Entry 3G4A (X-ray diffraction, 1.95 A resolution); this record covers chains A and B of the 4 polymer chains in the assembly.

Chain A (and B):
Molecule: Thymidylate synthase thyX
Organism: Thermotoga maritima MSB8
Notes: EC 2.1.1.148; chain B of this document is another copy of the same molecule, construct and numbering; everything in this record applies to it too
UniProt: Q9WYT0 (THYX_THEMA); numbering as in UniProt (aligned over 1-220)
Chain sequence (232 residues; row label = number of the first residue in the row; numbers below 1 keep their minus sign (Met-11 is residue -11)):
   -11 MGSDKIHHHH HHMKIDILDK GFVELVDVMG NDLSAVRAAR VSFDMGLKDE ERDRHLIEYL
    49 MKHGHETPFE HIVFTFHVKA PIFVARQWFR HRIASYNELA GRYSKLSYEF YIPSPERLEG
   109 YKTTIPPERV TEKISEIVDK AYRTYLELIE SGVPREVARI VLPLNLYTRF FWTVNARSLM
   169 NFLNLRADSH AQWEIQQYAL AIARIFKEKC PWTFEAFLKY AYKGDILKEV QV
Unresolved in the structure: -11 to -2, 217-220 (chain B: -11 to -1, 220)
Construct notes: expression tag (-11 to 0); engineered mutation Ala88 (Ser in Q9WYT0)
Small-molecule neighbours:
  - FAD (flavin-adenine dinucleotide), molecule 1: Ser30, Thr55, Glu58, Ile81, Asn163, Arg165, Ser166
  - FAD, molecule 2: Arg78, His79, Arg80, Ile81, Ser166, Asn169, Leu173, Arg174, His178, Ala179
  - FAD, molecule 3: Ala82, Ser83, Tyr84, Asn85, Glu86, Ala88, Arg90, Tyr91
  - 2'-deoxyuridine 5'-monophosphate (UMP), molecule 1: Arg74, Gln75, Arg78, Arg174, Gln180
  - 2'-deoxyuridine 5'-monophosphate (UMP), molecule 2: Phe77, Glu86, Leu87, Ala88, Gly89, Arg90, Tyr91, Arg147
UniProt features mapped onto this chain:
  - active site: Arg174 (Involved in ionization of N3 of dUMP, leading to its activation)
  - binding site (FAD): Thr55, Arg78 to Ile81, Glu86, Asn163 to Arg165, Asn169
  - binding site (dUMP): Gln75 to Arg78, Glu86, Leu87, Gly89, Arg90, Arg147, Arg174
  - mutagenesis: His53 (H53A: Shows 1.39% of wild-type activity), Arg90 (R90A: Binds dUMP 670-fold weaker than wild-type), Glu144 (E144A: Shows 0.113% of wild-type activity; E144R: Shows 0.016% of wild-type activity), Arg174 (R174A: Still catalytically active although only shows 0.0008% of wild-type activity. Binds dUMP 7300-fold weaker than wild-type; R174K: Loss of catalytic activity)
What the authors report for this chain:
  - mutagenesis - S88A: unchanged catalytic activity

Interface between chain A and chain B:
Pairs across the interface (62; chain A residue first):
  Asp15(A) - Met17(B)
  Asp15(A) - Gly18(B)
  Val16(A) - Met17(B)
  Met17(A) - Asp15(B)
  Met17(A) - Val16(B)
  Met17(A) - Met17(B)
  Met17(A) - Val61(B)  hydrophobic
  Met17(A) - Thr63(B)
  Met17(A) - Thr161(B)
  Gly18(A) - Asp15(B)
  Arg25(A) - Phe159(B)
  Ala26(A) - Asn85(B)
  Ala26(A) - Phe159(B)  hydrophobic
  Val29(A) - Asn85(B)
  Val29(A) - Glu86(B)
  Val29(A) - Leu87(B)
  Val29(A) - Arg157(B)
  Val29(A) - Phe159(B)  hydrophobic
  Ser30(A) - Glu86(B)
  Ser30(A) - Leu87(B)
  Ser30(A) - Ala88(B)  hydrogen bond (backbone-backbone)
  Ser30(A) - Ser92(B)  hydrogen bond (backbone-side chain)
  Phe31(A) - Tyr91(B)  hydrophobic
  Phe31(A) - Ser92(B)  hydrogen bond (backbone-side chain)
  Asp32(A) - Leu87(B)
  Asp32(A) - Ser92(B)
  Asp32(A) - Arg157(B)  salt bridge
  Thr55(A) - Asn85(B)  hydrogen bond
  Pro56(A) - Asn85(B)
  Glu58(A) - Ser83(B)  hydrogen bond
  His59(A) - Ser83(B)
  His59(A) - Asn85(B)  hydrogen bond
  His59(A) - Phe159(B)
  His59(A) - Thr161(B)  hydrogen bond
  Val61(A) - Met17(B)
  Thr63(A) - Met17(B)
  His65(A) - Arg25(B)
  Ser83(A) - Glu58(B)  hydrogen bond
  Ser83(A) - His59(B)
  Asn85(A) - Ala26(B)
  Asn85(A) - Val29(B)
  Asn85(A) - Thr55(B)  hydrogen bond
  Asn85(A) - Pro56(B)
  Asn85(A) - His59(B)  hydrogen bond
  Glu86(A) - Val29(B)
  Glu86(A) - Ser30(B)  hydrogen bond (backbone-side chain)
  Leu87(A) - Val29(B)
  Leu87(A) - Ser30(B)
  Leu87(A) - Asp32(B)
  Ala88(A) - Ser30(B)  hydrogen bond (backbone-backbone)
  Tyr91(A) - Phe31(B)  hydrophobic
  Ser92(A) - Ser30(B)  hydrogen bond (side chain-backbone)
  Ser92(A) - Phe31(B)
  Ser92(A) - Asp32(B)  hydrogen bond (side chain-backbone)
  Arg157(A) - Val29(B)
  Arg157(A) - Asp32(B)  salt bridge
  Phe159(A) - Arg25(B)
  Phe159(A) - Ala26(B)  hydrophobic
  Phe159(A) - Val29(B)  hydrophobic
  Phe159(A) - His59(B)
  Thr161(A) - Met17(B)
  Thr161(A) - His59(B)  hydrogen bond
Interface residues without a listed pair, chain A (34 interface residues in all): Glu12, Met33, Phe62, Tyr84, Ser95, Trp160, Asn163
Interface residues without a listed pair, chain B (34 interface residues in all): Ser22, Met33, Phe62, Ala82, Tyr84, Ser95, Trp160, Asn163

Overview:
The chain A/chain B interface involves 34 residues from each chain; the contacts include 15 hydrogen bonds and
2 salt bridges. Polar contacts include Asp32(A)-Arg157(B), Ser30(A)-Ser92(B) and Phe31(A)-Ser92(B). Ligands of
chain A: 2'-deoxyuridine 5'-monophosphate and 3 copies of flavin-adenine dinucleotide. From the paper: S88A of
chain A leaves catalytic activity unchanged.
Both chains are Thymidylate synthase thyX (Thermotoga maritima MSB8). Entry 3G4A (Crystal structure of flavine
dependant thymidylate synthase S88A mutant from Thermotoga maritima at 1.95 angstrom resolution) was
determined by X-ray diffraction, deposited together with 3G4C.
